PDB entry 3I6G | X-ray diffraction, 2.20 A resolution | chains A and C of the 3 polymer chains in the assembly

== Chain A ==
Name: HLA class I histocompatibility antigen, A-2 alpha chain
From: Homo sapiens
Reference sequence: P01892 (1A02_HUMAN); residues 1-275 here correspond to UniProt positions 25-299 (UniProt number = residue number + 24)
Chain sequence (275 residues; row label = number of the first residue in the row):
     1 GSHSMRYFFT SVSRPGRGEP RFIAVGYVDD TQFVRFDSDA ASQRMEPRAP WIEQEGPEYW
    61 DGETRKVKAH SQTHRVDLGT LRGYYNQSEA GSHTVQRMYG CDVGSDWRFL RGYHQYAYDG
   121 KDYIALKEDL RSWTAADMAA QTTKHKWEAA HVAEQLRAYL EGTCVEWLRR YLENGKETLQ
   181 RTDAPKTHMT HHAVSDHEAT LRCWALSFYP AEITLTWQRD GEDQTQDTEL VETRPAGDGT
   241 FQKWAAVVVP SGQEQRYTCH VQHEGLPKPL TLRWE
Disulfides: Cys101-Cys164, Cys203-Cys259

== Chain C ==
Name: Membrane protein
Reference sequence: P59596 (VME1_CVHSA); residues 0-8 here correspond to UniProt positions 88-96 (UniProt number = residue number + 88)
Chain sequence (9 residues; numbered 0 to 8; the number before each row is that of its first residue; numbering starts at 0):
     0 GLMWLSYFV

== Interface between chain A and chain C ==
Residue-residue contacts (45; chain A residue first):
  Met5(A) with Gly0(C)
  Tyr7(A) with Gly0(C), hydrogen bond (side chain-backbone); Leu1(C), hydrophobic
  Phe9(A) with Leu1(C), hydrophobic
  Met45(A) with Leu1(C), hydrophobic
  Glu63(A) with Gly0(C); Leu1(C), hydrogen bond (side chain-backbone)
  Arg65(A) with Trp3(C)
  Lys66(A) with Gly0(C); Leu1(C), hydrogen bond (side chain-backbone); Met2(C); Trp3(C)
  Val67(A) with Leu1(C)
  His70(A) with Met2(C); Ser5(C)
  Thr73(A) with Ser5(C); Tyr6(C); Phe7(C)
  Val76(A) with Phe7(C), hydrophobic
  Asp77(A) with Phe7(C); Val8(C), hydrogen bond (side chain-backbone)
  Thr80(A) with Val8(C)
  Leu81(A) with Val8(C), hydrophobic
  Tyr84(A) with Val8(C), hydrogen bond (side chain-backbone)
  Arg97(A) with Ser5(C), hydrogen bond
  Tyr99(A) with Leu1(C); Met2(C), hydrogen bond (side chain-backbone)
  His114(A) with Met2(C)
  Tyr116(A) with Tyr6(C); Val8(C), hydrophobic
  Thr143(A) with Val8(C), hydrogen bond (side chain-backbone)
  Lys146(A) with Phe7(C), hydrogen bond (side chain-backbone); Val8(C)
  Trp147(A) with Tyr6(C); Phe7(C), hydrogen bond (side chain-backbone); Val8(C), hydrophobic
  Val152(A) with Tyr6(C), hydrophobic
  Gln155(A) with Tyr6(C), hydrogen bond
  Leu156(A) with Met2(C), hydrophobic; Tyr6(C), hydrophobic
  Tyr159(A) with Gly0(C), hydrogen bond (side chain-backbone); Leu1(C); Met2(C)
  Trp167(A) with Gly0(C)
  Tyr171(A) with Gly0(C), hydrogen bond (side chain-backbone)
Other interface residues (no listed pair), chain A (32 interface residues in all): Tyr59, Gly62, Ala69, Tyr123
Other interface residues (no listed pair), chain C (9 interface residues in all): Leu4
The authors on this interface:
  - interface residues, chain C: Leu1(C), Met2(C), Ser5(C), Val8(C)

== Summary ==
32 residues of chain A and 9 residues of chain C are in contact; the contacts include 13 hydrogen bonds. Polar
pairs include Tyr7(A)-Gly0(C), Glu63(A)-Leu1(C) and Lys66(A)-Leu1(C). The paper reports interface residues
Leu1(C), Met2(C) and Ser5(C) among others.
Chain A is HLA class I histocompatibility antigen, A-2 alpha chain (Homo sapiens) and chain C is Membrane
protein; the structure, Newly identified epitope Mn2 from SARS-CoV M protein complexed withHLA-A*0201, was
determined by X-ray diffraction, deposited together with 3I6K.
